PDB entry 3HGR | X-ray diffraction, 2.30 A resolution | chain A

[Chain A]
Protein: 12-oxophytodienoate reductase 1
Source organism: Solanum lycopersicum
Notes: EC 1.3.1.42
Reference sequence: Q9XG54 (OPR1_SOLLC); residue numbers follow UniProt; this construct covers 1-376
Sequence (376 residues; each row starts with the number of its first residue):
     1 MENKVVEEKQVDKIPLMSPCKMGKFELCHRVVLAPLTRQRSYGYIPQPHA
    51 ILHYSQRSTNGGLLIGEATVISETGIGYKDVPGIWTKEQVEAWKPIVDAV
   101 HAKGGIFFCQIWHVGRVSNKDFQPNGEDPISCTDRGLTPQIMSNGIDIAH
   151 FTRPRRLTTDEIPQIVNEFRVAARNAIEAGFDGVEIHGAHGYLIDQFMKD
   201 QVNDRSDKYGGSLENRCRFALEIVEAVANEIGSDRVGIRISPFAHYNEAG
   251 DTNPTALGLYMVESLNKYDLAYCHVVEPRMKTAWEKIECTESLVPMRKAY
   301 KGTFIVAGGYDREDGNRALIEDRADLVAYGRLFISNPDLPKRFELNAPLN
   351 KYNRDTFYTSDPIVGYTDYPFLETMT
Unresolved in the structure: 1-10, 280-289, 374-376
Sequence notes: engineered mutation Met142 (Arg in Q9XG54)
Swiss-Prot annotation at these positions:
  - active site: Tyr192 (Proton donor)
  - binding site (FMN): Pro35 to Thr37, Ala68, Gln110, Arg239, Gly309, Gly330, Arg331
  - binding site (substrate): Ser143, His187 to His190, Arg279
Small-molecule neighbours:
  - FMN (flavin mononucleotide): Ala34, Pro35, Leu36, Thr37, Arg38, Glu67, Ala68, Gln110, His187, His190, Arg239, Ala307, Gly308, Gly309, Tyr310, Ala328, Tyr329, Gly330, Arg331, Ile334, Phe357, Tyr358
  - P-hydroxybenzoic acid (PHB): Thr37, Tyr78, Trp112, His187, His190, Tyr192, Tyr246, Tyr358
What the authors report for this chain:
  - binding site for P-hydroxybenzoic acid: Tyr78, His187, His190, Tyr246
  - catalytic residues: His187, His190
  - specificity-determining residues: Tyr78, Tyr246, Tyr358
  - binding site for flavin mononucleotide: Tyr358

[Summary]
Chain A binds flavin mononucleotide and P-hydroxybenzoic acid. UniProt lists active-site residue Tyr192, 9
FMN-binding residues and 6 substrate-binding residues. The paper reports catalytic residues His187 and His190;
a binding site for P-hydroxybenzoic acid at Tyr78, His187 and His190 among others.
Chain A is 12-oxophytodienoate reductase 1 (Solanum lycopersicum); the structure, Crystal structure of tomato
OPR1 in complex with pHB, was determined by X-ray diffraction, deposited together with 3HGO and 3HGS.
